7SHY - chains G and H of the 6 polymer chains in the assembly; structure by X-ray diffraction, 3.00 A resolution.

Chain G (and H):
Molecule: IgE Fc
From: Homo sapiens
Notes: fragment: c3-4; chain H of this document is another copy of the same molecule, construct and numbering; everything in this record applies to it too
UniProt: P01854 (IGHE_HUMAN); residues 328-545 here correspond to UniProt positions 209-426 (UniProt number = residue number - 119)
Amino-acid sequence (247 residues; numbered 299 to 545; the number before each row is that of its first residue):
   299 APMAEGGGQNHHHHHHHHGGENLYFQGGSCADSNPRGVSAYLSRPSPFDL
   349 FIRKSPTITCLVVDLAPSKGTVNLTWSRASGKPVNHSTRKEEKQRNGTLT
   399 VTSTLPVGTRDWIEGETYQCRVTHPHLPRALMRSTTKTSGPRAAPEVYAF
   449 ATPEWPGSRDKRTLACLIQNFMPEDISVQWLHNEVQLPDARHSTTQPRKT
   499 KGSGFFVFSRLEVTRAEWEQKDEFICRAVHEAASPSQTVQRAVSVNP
Disordered / not traced: 299-335, 545 (chain H: 299-335, 544-545)
Differences from the reference sequence: expression tag (299-327)
Swiss-Prot annotation at these positions:
  - glycosylation (N-linked (GlcNAc...) asparagine): Asn371, Asn383, Asn394
Disulfides: Cys358-Cys418, Cys464-Cys524
Covalent attachments: glycan linked to Asn394

How chain G and chain H interact:
Residue-residue contacts - 26 pairs, chain G then chain H:
  Glu444(G) - Trp453(H)
  Tyr446(G) - Pro451(H)  hydrophobic
  Tyr446(G) - Trp453(H)
  Thr450(G) - Tyr446(H)
  Pro451(G) - Tyr446(H)
  Trp453(G) - Pro443(H)
  Trp453(G) - Glu444(H)
  Trp453(G) - Val445(H)
  Trp453(G) - Tyr446(H)  hydrophobic
  Trp453(G) - Val537(H)  hydrophobic
  Trp453(G) - Arg539(H)
  Ser456(G) - Glu444(H)
  Thr461(G) - Gln467(H)  hydrogen bond
  Gln467(G) - Trp453(H)
  Asn468(G) - Trp453(H)
  Ala488(G) - Lys499(H)
  His490(G) - Lys499(H)  hydrogen bond (backbone-side chain)
  Ser491(G) - Lys499(H)
  Thr493(G) - Phe506(H)
  Arg496(G) - Thr493(H)
  Lys499(G) - Arg508(H)
  Phe506(G) - Phe506(H)  hydrophobic
  Arg508(G) - Leu465(H)
  Arg508(G) - Gln467(H)  hydrogen bond
  Arg508(G) - Thr498(H)
  Arg508(G) - Phe504(H)
Interface residues without a listed pair, chain G (21 interface residues in all): Pro454, Leu465, Asp487, Glu510
Interface residues without a listed pair, chain H (19 interface residues in all): Phe448, Thr450, Asn468

Overview:
The interface between chain G and chain H involves 21 residues on one side and 19 on the other, with 3
hydrogen bonds. Polar pairs include Thr461(G)-Gln467(H), His490(G)-Lys499(H) and Arg508(G)-Gln467(H).
Both chains are IgE Fc (Homo sapiens). Entry 7SHY (IgE-Fc in complex with omalizumab scFv) was determined by
X-ray diffraction, deposited together with 7SHZ, 7SHT and 7SHU.
